Entry 7XV9 (X-ray diffraction, 1.60 A resolution); this record covers chains A and B.

[Chain A (and B)]
Name: Nuclear receptor subfamily 2 group C member 2
Source organism: Homo sapiens
Notes: chain B of this document is another copy of the same molecule, construct and numbering; everything in this record applies to it too
UniProt: P49116 (NR2C2_HUMAN); residues 113-189 here = UniProt positions 113-189
Amino-acid sequence (80 residues; numbered 110 to 189; the number before each row is that of its first residue):
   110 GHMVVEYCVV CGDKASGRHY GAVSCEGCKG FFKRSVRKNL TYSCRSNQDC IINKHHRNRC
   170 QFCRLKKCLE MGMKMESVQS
Construct notes: expression tag (110-112)
Curated features (UniProtKB/Swiss-Prot):
  - DNA-binding region: Val114 to Ser189 (Nuclear receptor)
  - zinc finger (NR C4-type): Cys117 to Cys137, Cys153 to Cys177
Metal / ion sites: Zn2+ site 1: Cys117, Cys120, Cys134, Cys137; Zn2+ site 2: Cys153, Cys159, Cys169, Cys172
What the authors report for this chain:
  - Zn2+ coordination: Cys117, Cys120, Cys134, Cys137, Cys153, Cys159, Cys169, Cys172

[Chain A / chain B interface]
Pairs across the interface - 18 pairs, chain A then chain B:
  Tyr116(A) with Lys175(B); Leu178(B), hydrophobic; Glu179(B)
  Val118(A) with Lys183(B); Glu185(B)
  Cys120(A) with Gly181(B)
  Gly121(A) with Leu178(B); Glu179(B)
  Asp158(A) with Arg127(B)
  Ile160(A) with Arg127(B); Gly130(B); Ala131(B); Val132(B), hydrophobic
  Asn162(A) with Met180(B)
  Lys163(A) with Glu179(B)
  Lys176(A) with Lys183(B)
  Met180(A) with Glu185(B); Ser186(B)
Interface residues without a listed pair, chain A (12 interface residues in all): Cys159, Ile161

[Overview]
Chain A and chain B each contribute 12 residues to their interface. The Zn2+ site 1 is built by Cys117(A),
Cys120(A), Cys134(A) and Cys137(A). Cys153(A), Cys159(A), Cys169(A) and Cys172(A) form the Zn2+ site 2. From
UniProt: a DNA-binding region on chain A. From the paper: Zn2+ coordination by Cys117(A), Cys120(A) and
Cys134(A) among others.
Both chains are Nuclear receptor subfamily 2 group C member 2 (Homo sapiens). Entry 7XV9 (Crystal structure of
the Human TR4 DNA-Binding Domain) was determined by X-ray diffraction together with 7XV6, 7XV8 and 7XVA from
the same study.
